PDB entry 2JI3 | X-ray diffraction, 1.95 A resolution | chains A and B

Chain A (and B):
Name: Desulfoferrodoxin
Organism: Desulfarculus baarsii
Notes: EC 1.15.1.2; chain B of this document is another copy of the same molecule, construct and numbering; everything in this record applies to it too
UniProt: Q46495 (DFX_DESB2); residue numbers follow UniProt; this construct covers 1-126
Chain sequence (126 residues; each row starts with the number of its first residue):
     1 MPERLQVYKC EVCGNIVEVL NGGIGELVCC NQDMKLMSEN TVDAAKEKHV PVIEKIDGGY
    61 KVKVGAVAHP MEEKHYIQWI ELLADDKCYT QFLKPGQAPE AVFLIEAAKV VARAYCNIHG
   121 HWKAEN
Sequence notes: engineered mutation A114 (Glu in Q46495)
Bound ions: Fe ion site 1: C10, C13, C29, C30; Ca2+ site 1: D33 (shared with 1 residue of chain C); Fe ion site 2: H49, H69, H75, C116, H119 (together with nitrate ion)
UniProt features mapped onto this chain:
  - binding site (Fe cation): C10, C13, C29, C30, H49, H69, H75, C116, H119
  - mutagenesis: E47 (E47A: No effect), K48 (K48I: Decrease in reaction rate)
What the authors report for this chain:
  - Fe ion coordination: H49, H69, H75, C116, H119
  - conformationally variable residues (loop rearrangement, side-chain flip): A45 to H49
  - catalytic residues: K48 (citing earlier work)
  - binding site for peroxide ion: A45, K48, H119
  - mutagenesis - E114A: increased stability (citing earlier work)

How chain A and chain B interact:
Residue-residue contacts (73; chain A residue first):
  P2(A) - N15(B)
  R4(A) - F92(B)
  C13(A) - G23(B)
  C13(A) - I24(B)  hydrophobic
  C13(A) - G25(B)  hydrogen bond (side chain-backbone)
  G14(A) - N21(B)  hydrogen bond (backbone-side chain)
  G14(A) - G22(B)
  N15(A) - P2(B)
  N15(A) - N21(B)
  N15(A) - G22(B)
  N15(A) - G23(B)  hydrogen bond (side chain-backbone)
  N15(A) - G25(B)  hydrogen bond (side chain-backbone)
  I16(A) - V19(B)
  I16(A) - L20(B)  hydrogen bond (backbone-backbone)
  I16(A) - N21(B)  hydrogen bond (backbone-backbone)
  V17(A) - V17(B)  hydrophobic
  V17(A) - E18(B)
  V17(A) - L27(B)  hydrophobic
  E18(A) - V17(B)
  E18(A) - E18(B)  hydrogen bond (backbone-backbone)
  E18(A) - L20(B)
  V19(A) - I16(B)
  L20(A) - I16(B)  hydrogen bond (backbone-backbone)
  L20(A) - E18(B)
  L20(A) - W79(B)  hydrophobic
  L20(A) - F92(B)
  N21(A) - G14(B)  hydrogen bond (side chain-backbone)
  N21(A) - N15(B)
  N21(A) - I16(B)  hydrogen bond (backbone-backbone)
  N21(A) - Q78(B)  hydrogen bond
  G22(A) - G14(B)
  G22(A) - N15(B)
  G23(A) - N15(B)  hydrogen bond (backbone-side chain)
  G25(A) - C13(B)  hydrogen bond (backbone-side chain)
  G25(A) - N15(B)  hydrogen bond (backbone-side chain)
  G25(A) - C29(B)
  E26(A) - V28(B)
  E26(A) - C29(B)
  L27(A) - V28(B)
  L27(A) - M34(B)  hydrophobic
  V28(A) - L27(B)
  V28(A) - V28(B)  hydrogen bond (backbone-backbone)
  C29(A) - G25(B)
  C29(A) - E26(B)
  M34(A) - L27(B)  hydrophobic
  Q78(A) - N21(B)  hydrogen bond
  W79(A) - L20(B)  hydrophobic
  D86(A) - T90(B)
  D86(A) - Q91(B)  hydrogen bond (backbone-side chain)
  D86(A) - F92(B)  hydrogen bond (backbone-backbone)
  D86(A) - K94(B)  salt bridge
  K87(A) - T90(B)
  K87(A) - Q91(B)  hydrogen bond
  C88(A) - C88(B)
  C88(A) - Y89(B)
  C88(A) - T90(B)  hydrogen bond (backbone-backbone)
  C88(A) - F92(B)  hydrophobic
  Y89(A) - C88(B)
  Y89(A) - Y89(B)  hydrophobic
  Y89(A) - T90(B)
  T90(A) - K87(B)
  T90(A) - C88(B)  hydrogen bond (backbone-backbone)
  Q91(A) - D86(B)
  Q91(A) - K87(B)
  F92(A) - R4(B)
  F92(A) - L20(B)
  F92(A) - D86(B)  hydrogen bond (backbone-backbone)
  F92(A) - C88(B)  hydrophobic
  K94(A) - D86(B)  salt bridge
  V102(A) - Y89(B)
  F103(A) - Y89(B)
  L104(A) - L104(B)  hydrophobic
  L104(A) - E106(B)
Also at the interface, not in a pair above, chain A (36 interface residues in all): L5, V7, I24, C30
Also at the interface, not in a pair above, chain B (37 interface residues in all): L5, V7, C30, V102, F103

Overview:
36 residues of chain A face 37 of chain B across their interface, with 22 hydrogen bonds and 2 salt bridges.
Among the polar pairs are D86(A)-K94(B), C13(A)-G25(B) and G14(A)-N21(B). UniProt lists 9 Fe cation-binding
residues and 2 mutagenesis sites on chain A. The paper reports the catalytic residue K48(A); E114A of chain A
increases stability.
Chain A and chain B are both Desulfoferrodoxin (Desulfarculus baarsii); the structure, X-ray structure of the
iron-peroxide intermediate of superoxide reductase (E114A mutant) from Desulfoarculus baarsii, was determined
by X-ray diffraction (same publication as 2JI1).
